Entry 8W9E (electron microscopy, 3.60 A resolution); this record covers chains a and j of the 17 polymer chains in the assembly.

Chain a:
Protein: Histone H3.1
From: Homo sapiens
UniProt: P68431 (H31_HUMAN); residues 0-135 here correspond to UniProt positions 1-136 (UniProt number = residue number + 1)
Sequence (136 residues; numbered 0 to 135; the number before each row is that of its first residue; numbering starts at 0):
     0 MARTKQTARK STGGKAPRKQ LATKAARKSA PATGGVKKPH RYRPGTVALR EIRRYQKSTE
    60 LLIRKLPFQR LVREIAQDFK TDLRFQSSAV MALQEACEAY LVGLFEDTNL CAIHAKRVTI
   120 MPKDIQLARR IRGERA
Unresolved in the structure: 0-37
Curated features (UniProtKB/Swiss-Prot):
  - modified residue: Arg2 (Asymmetric dimethylarginine), Thr3 (Phosphothreonine), Lys4 (Allysine), Gln5 (5-glutamyl dopamine), Thr6 (Phosphothreonine), Arg8 (Citrulline), Lys9 (N6,N6,N6-trimethyllysine), Ser10 (ADP-ribosylserine), Thr11 (Phosphothreonine), Lys14 (N6-(2-hydroxyisobutyryl)lysine), Arg17 (Asymmetric dimethylarginine), Lys18 (N6-(2-hydroxyisobutyryl)lysine), Lys23 (N6-(2-hydroxyisobutyryl)lysine), Arg26 (Citrulline), Lys27 (N6,N6,N6-trimethyllysine), Ser28 (ADP-ribosylserine), Lys36 (N6,N6,N6-trimethyllysine), Lys37 (N6-methyllysine), Tyr41 (Phosphotyrosine), Lys56 (N6,N6,N6-trimethyllysine) and 8 more in UniProt
  - lipidation: Lys18 (N6-decanoyllysine)

Chain j:
Molecule: 3-DNA
From: Homo sapiens
Sequence (147 nucleotides; row label = number of the first residue in the row; numbers below 1 keep their minus sign (DA-73 is residue -73)):
   -73 ATCAATATCC ACCTGCAGAT ACTACCAAAA GTGTATTTGG AAACTGCTCC ATCAAAAGGC
   -13 ATGTTCAGCT GGATTCCAGC TGAACATGCC TTTTGATGGA GCAGTTTCCA AATACACTTT
    47 TGGTAGTATC TGCAGGTGGA TATTGAT

Interface between chain a and chain j:
Residue-residue contacts (23; chain a residue first):
  Arg40(a) - DG8(j)  base contact
  Arg40(a) - DA9(j)  hydrogen bond to the base
  Arg40(a) - DA10(j)  sugar contact
  Tyr41(a) - DT-68(j)  hydrogen bond to the sugar
  Tyr41(a) - DA9(j)  sugar contact
  Tyr41(a) - DA10(j)  phosphate contact
  Arg42(a) - DA9(j)  phosphate contact
  Pro43(a) - DG8(j)  phosphate contact
  Pro43(a) - DA9(j)  phosphate contact
  Gly44(a) - DG8(j)  phosphate contact
  Gly44(a) - DA9(j)  hydrogen bond to the phosphate
  Thr45(a) - DA9(j)  phosphate contact
  Val46(a) - DA9(j)  hydrogen bond to the phosphate
  Ala47(a) - DA9(j)  phosphate contact
  Arg49(a) - DA-67(j)  sugar contact
  Lys56(a) - DC-65(j)  salt bridge to the phosphate
  Arg63(a) - DT17(j)  phosphate contact
  Arg63(a) - DT18(j)  salt bridge to the phosphate
  Lys64(a) - DT18(j)  hydrogen bond to the phosphate
  Leu65(a) - DT18(j)  hydrogen bond to the phosphate
  Pro66(a) - DT17(j)  phosphate contact
  Arg69(a) - DT17(j)  salt bridge to the phosphate
  Arg83(a) - DG27(j)  sugar contact
Interface residues without a listed pair, chain a (17 interface residues in all): His39
Interface residues without a listed pair, chain j (12 interface residues in all): DA-69, DT-66, DA26

Overview:
17 residues of chain a and 12 residues of chain j are in contact, with 6 hydrogen bonds and 3 salt bridges.
Polar contacts include Arg40(a)-DA9(j), Tyr41(a)-DT-68(j) and Gly44(a)-DA9(j).
Here chain a is Histone H3.1 and chain j is 3-DNA, both from Homo sapiens. Entry 8W9E (Cryo-EM structure of
the Rpd3S-nucleosome complex from budding yeast in State 2) was determined by electron microscopy together
with 8W9C, 8W9D and 8W9F from the same study.
